Entry 1XRF (X-ray diffraction, 1.65 A resolution); this record covers chain A.

# Chain A
Name: Dihydroorotase
Organism: Aquifex aeolicus
Notes: EC 3.5.2.3
UniProtKB: O66990 (PYRC_AQUAE); residue numbers follow UniProt; this construct covers 1-422
Chain sequence (467 residues; row label = number of the first residue in the row; numbers below 1 keep their minus sign (Met-44 is residue -44)):
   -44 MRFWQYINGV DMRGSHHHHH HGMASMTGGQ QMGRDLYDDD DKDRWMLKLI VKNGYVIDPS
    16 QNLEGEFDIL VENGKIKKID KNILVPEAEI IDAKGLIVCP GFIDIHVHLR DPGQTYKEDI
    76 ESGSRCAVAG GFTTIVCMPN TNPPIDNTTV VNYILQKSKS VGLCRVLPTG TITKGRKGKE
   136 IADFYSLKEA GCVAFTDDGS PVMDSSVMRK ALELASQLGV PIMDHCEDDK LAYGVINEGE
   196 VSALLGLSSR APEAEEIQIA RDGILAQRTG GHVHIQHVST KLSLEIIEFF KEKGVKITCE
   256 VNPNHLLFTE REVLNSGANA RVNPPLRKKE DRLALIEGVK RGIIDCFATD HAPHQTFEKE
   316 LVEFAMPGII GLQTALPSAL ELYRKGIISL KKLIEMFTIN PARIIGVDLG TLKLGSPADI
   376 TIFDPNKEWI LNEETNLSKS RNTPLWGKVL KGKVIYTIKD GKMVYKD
Disordered / not traced: -44 to -1, 181-208, 263-285, 312-320
Differences from the reference sequence: cloning artifact (-44 to 0)
Bound ions: Zn2+: His61, His63, Asp153
Curated features (UniProtKB/Swiss-Prot):
  - active site: Asp305
  - binding site (Zn(2+)): His61, His63, Asp153, Asp305
  - binding site (substrate): His63 to Arg65, Asn95, Asn278, His309, Pro322, Gly323
  - mutagenesis: His180 (H180A: Does not affect activity), His232 (H232A: Does not affect activity)

# Overview
His61, His63 and Asp153 coordinate Zn2+. From UniProt: active-site residue Asp305, 4 Zn2+-binding residues, 8
substrate-binding residues and 2 mutagenesis sites.
Chain A is Dihydroorotase (Aquifex aeolicus); the structure, The Crystal Structure of a Novel, Latent
Dihydroorotase from Aquifex aeolicus at 1.7 A resolution, was determined by X-ray diffraction together with
1XRT from the same study.
